Entry 3QQ3 (X-ray diffraction, 2.59 A resolution); this record covers chains A and B of the 3 polymer chains in the assembly.

== Chain A ==
Name: MHC class I antigen
From: Sus scrofa
UniProtKB: O19244 (O19244_PIG); residues 1-275 here correspond to UniProt positions 22-296 (UniProt number = residue number + 21)
Amino-acid sequence (275 residues; each row starts with the number of its first residue):
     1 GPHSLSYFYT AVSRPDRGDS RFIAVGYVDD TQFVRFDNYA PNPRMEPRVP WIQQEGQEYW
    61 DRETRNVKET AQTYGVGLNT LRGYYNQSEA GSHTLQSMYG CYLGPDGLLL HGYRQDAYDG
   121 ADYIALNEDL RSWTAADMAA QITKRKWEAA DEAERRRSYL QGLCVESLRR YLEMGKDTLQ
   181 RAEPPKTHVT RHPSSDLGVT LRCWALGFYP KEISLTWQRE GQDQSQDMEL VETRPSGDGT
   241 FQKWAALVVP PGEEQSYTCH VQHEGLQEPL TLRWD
Disulfides: Cys101-Cys164, Cys203-Cys259
From the paper describing this entry:
  - specificity-determining residues: Arg156
  - mutagenesis - R156A: increased binding to peptides that do not bind
  - binding site for 9-mer peptide from Neuraminidase: Leu5, Tyr7, Tyr9, Tyr59, Glu63, Asn66, Val67, Thr73, Tyr74, Gly77, Thr80, Leu81, Tyr84, Leu95, Arg114, Asp116, Tyr123, Thr143, Lys146, Trp147, Tyr159, Leu163, Ser167, Tyr171
  - binding site for 9-mer peptide from Neuraminidase: Ser97
  - specificity-determining residues: Glu152 (proposed by the authors, not directly observed)
  - conformationally variable residues (side-chain flip): Arg156

== Chain B ==
Name: Beta-2-microglobulin
From: Sus scrofa
UniProtKB: Q07717 (B2MG_PIG); residues 3-100 here correspond to UniProt positions 21-118 (UniProt number = residue number + 18)
Amino-acid sequence (100 residues; numbered 1 to 100; the number before each row is that of its first residue):
     1 EFVARPPKVQ VYSRHPAENG KPNYLNCYVS GFHPPQIEID LLKNGEKMNA EQSDLSFSKD
    61 WSFYLLVHTE FTPNAVDQYS CRVKHVTLDK PKIVKWDRDH
Disordered / not traced: 1
Disulfides: Cys27-Cys81
Construct notes: expression tag (1-2)

== Interface between chain A and chain B ==
Contacting residue pairs (56):
  Phe8(A) - Phe57(B)  hydrophobic
  Tyr9(A) - Phe57(B)
  Thr10(A) - Leu55(B)
  Thr10(A) - Phe57(B)
  Thr10(A) - Phe63(B)
  Val12(A) - Pro35(B)  hydrophobic
  Ile23(A) - Leu55(B)
  Val25(A) - Asp54(B)
  Val25(A) - Ser56(B)
  Tyr27(A) - Ser56(B)
  Tyr27(A) - Tyr64(B)  hydrogen bond
  Gln32(A) - Asp54(B)  hydrogen bond
  Arg35(A) - Asp54(B)  salt bridge
  Arg48(A) - Asp54(B)  salt bridge
  Gln87(A) - Phe2(B)
  Thr94(A) - His33(B)
  Thr94(A) - Pro35(B)
  Gln96(A) - His33(B)  hydrogen bond
  Gln96(A) - Phe57(B)
  Gln96(A) - Trp61(B)
  Gln96(A) - Phe63(B)
  Ser97(A) - Phe57(B)
  Met98(A) - Lys59(B)
  Met98(A) - Trp61(B)  hydrophobic
  Tyr102(A) - Lys59(B)
  Gln115(A) - Trp61(B)
  Asp116(A) - Trp61(B)
  Ala117(A) - Trp61(B)  hydrophobic
  Asp119(A) - His33(B)
  Gly120(A) - Arg5(B)  hydrogen bond (backbone-side chain)
  Gly120(A) - His33(B)  hydrogen bond (backbone-side chain)
  Gly120(A) - Trp61(B)
  Asp122(A) - Trp61(B)  hydrogen bond
  His192(A) - Asp99(B)  salt bridge
  Arg202(A) - Asp99(B)  hydrogen bond (side chain-backbone)
  Arg202(A) - His100(B)
  Trp204(A) - Asp99(B)
  Trp204(A) - His100(B)
  Leu206(A) - Pro16(B)  hydrophobic
  Val231(A) - Gln10(B)
  Glu232(A) - Lys8(B)  salt bridge
  Glu232(A) - Gln10(B)  hydrogen bond (backbone-side chain)
  Glu232(A) - Ser30(B)  hydrogen bond
  Arg234(A) - Gln10(B)  hydrogen bond
  Arg234(A) - Tyr12(B)
  Arg234(A) - His100(B)  hydrogen bond
  Pro235(A) - Tyr12(B)  hydrogen bond (backbone-side chain)
  Pro235(A) - Asn26(B)
  Pro235(A) - Tyr28(B)
  Ser236(A) - Arg14(B)  hydrogen bond (backbone-side chain)
  Ser236(A) - Asn26(B)
  Gly237(A) - Arg14(B)
  Gln242(A) - Tyr12(B)
  Gln242(A) - Ser13(B)  hydrogen bond (side chain-backbone)
  Gln242(A) - Arg14(B)  hydrogen bond (side chain-backbone)
  Trp244(A) - His100(B)
Other interface residues (no listed pair), chain A (36 interface residues in all): Thr233, Asp238
Other interface residues (no listed pair), chain B (27 interface residues in all): Ser58, Asp60, Leu66, Arg98

== In short ==
36 residues of chain A and 27 residues of chain B are in contact, with 15 hydrogen bonds and 4 salt bridges.
Polar contacts include Arg35(A)-Asp54(B), Arg48(A)-Asp54(B) and His192(A)-Asp99(B). From the paper: a binding
site for 9-mer peptide from Neuraminidase at Leu5(A), Tyr7(A) and Tyr9(A) among others; R156A of chain A
increases binding to peptides that do not bind.
Here chain A is MHC class I antigen and chain B is Beta-2-microglobulin, both from Sus scrofa. Entry 3QQ3
(Crystal structure of swine major histocompatibility complex class I SLA-1 0401 and identification of 2009
pandemic ...) was determined by X-ray diffraction (same publication as 3QQ4).
